PDB entry 8D4D | electron microscopy, 9.60 A resolution (very low resolution: no residue pairs are listed; an interface is given only as per-side residue counts) | chains L and S of the 18 polymer chains in the assembly

# Chain L
Molecule: Protein Nef
Organism: Human immunodeficiency virus 1
Reference sequence: Q90VU7 (Q90VU7_9HIV1); residue numbers follow UniProt; this construct covers 2-206
Chain sequence (212 residues; each row starts with the number of its first residue):
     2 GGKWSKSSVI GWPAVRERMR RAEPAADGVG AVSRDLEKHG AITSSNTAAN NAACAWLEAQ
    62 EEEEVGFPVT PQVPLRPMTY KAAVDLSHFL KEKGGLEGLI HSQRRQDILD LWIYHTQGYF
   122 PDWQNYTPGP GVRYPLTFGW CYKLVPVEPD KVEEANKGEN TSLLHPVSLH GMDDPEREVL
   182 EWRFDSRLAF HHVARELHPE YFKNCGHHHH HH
Not modelled in the structure: 2-157, 168-213
Sequence notes: expression tag (207-213)

# Chain S
Molecule: AP-1 complex subunit sigma-3
Organism: Homo sapiens
Reference sequence: Q96PC3 (AP1S3_HUMAN); numbering as in UniProt (aligned over 1-154)
Chain sequence (154 residues; each row starts with the number of its first residue):
     1 MIHFILLFSR QGKLRLQKWY ITLPDKERKK ITREIVQIIL SRGHRTSSFV DWKELKLVYK
    61 RYASLYFCCA IENQDNELLT LEIVHRYVEL LDKYFGNVCE LDIIFNFEKA YFILDEFIIG
   121 GEIQETSKKI AVKAIEDSDM LQEVSTVSQT MGER
Not modelled in the structure: 143-154

# Interface between chain L and chain S
At this resolution (10 A) residue pairs are not listed: 5 residues of chain L and 6 of chain S lie at the interface.

# Summary
5 residues of chain L and 6 residues of chain S are in contact.
Here chain L is Protein Nef (Human immunodeficiency virus 1) and chain S is AP-1 complex subunit sigma-3 (Homo
sapiens). Entry 8D4D (gamma-Arf1 mediated dimeric assembly of AP-1, Arf1, Nef complex within lattice on MHC-I
lipopeptide incorporated narrow ...) was determined by electron microscopy together with 7UX3, 8D4C, 8D4E,
8D4F, 8D4G, 8D9R and 5 further entries from the same study.
